4NH3 - chains A and B; structure by X-ray diffraction, 2.62 A resolution.

Chain A:
Name: Endoribonuclease Dicer
Source organism: Homo sapiens
Notes: EC 3.1.26.-; fragment: platform-PAZ-connector helix cassette
UniProt: Q9UPY3 (DICER_HUMAN); residues 755-1055 here correspond to UniProt positions 765-1065 (UniProt number = residue number + 10)
Sequence (302 residues; each row starts with the number of its first residue):
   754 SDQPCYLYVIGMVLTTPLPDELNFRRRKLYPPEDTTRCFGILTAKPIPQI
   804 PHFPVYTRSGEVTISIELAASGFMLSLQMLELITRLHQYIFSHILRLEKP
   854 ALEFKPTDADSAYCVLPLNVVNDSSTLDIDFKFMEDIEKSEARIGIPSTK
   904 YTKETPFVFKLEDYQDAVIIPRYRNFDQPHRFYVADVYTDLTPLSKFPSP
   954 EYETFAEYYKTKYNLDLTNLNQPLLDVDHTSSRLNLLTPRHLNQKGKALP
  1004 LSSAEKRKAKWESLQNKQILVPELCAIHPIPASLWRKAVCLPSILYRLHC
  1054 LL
Disordered / not traced: 754-755, 851-865, 875-878, 993-1003, 1054-1055
Differences from the reference sequence: expression tag (754); engineered mutation Ala822 (Lys832 in Q9UPY3), Ala823 (Lys833 in Q9UPY3)
UniProt features mapped onto this chain:
  - modified residue: Ser1006 (Phosphoserine)
What the authors report for this chain:
  - mutagenesis - K1009A/R1010A/K1011A/W1014A: unchanged catalytic activity

Chain B:
Molecule: 13-nt RNA strand
Sequence (13 nucleotides; each row starts with the number of its first residue):
     1 UGCGAAUUCGCUU

Chain A / chain B interface:
Pairs across the interface - 25 pairs, chain A then chain B:
  Tyr926(A) - U13(B)  hydrogen bond to the phosphate
  Arg927(A) - U12(B)  hydrogen bond to the phosphate
  Arg927(A) - U13(B)  salt bridge to the phosphate
  Phe950(A) - U13(B)  base contact
  Pro951(A) - U13(B)  base contact
  Ser952(A) - U13(B)  hydrogen bond to the base
  Phe958(A) - U13(B)  phosphate contact
  Tyr961(A) - U12(B)  sugar contact
  Tyr961(A) - U13(B)  hydrogen bond to the phosphate
  Tyr962(A) - U13(B)  hydrogen bond to the phosphate
  Lys965(A) - U12(B)  salt bridge to the phosphate
  Tyr966(A) - U12(B)  sugar contact
  Tyr966(A) - U13(B)  hydrogen bond to the phosphate
  Ser1005(A) - A5(B)  phosphate contact
  Ser1005(A) - A6(B)  phosphate contact
  Ser1006(A) - A6(B)  hydrogen bond to the phosphate
  Ser1006(A) - U7(B)  phosphate contact
  Trp1014(A) - C11(B)  base contact
  Trp1014(A) - U12(B)  base contact
  Leu1017(A) - U12(B)  base contact
  Gln1018(A) - U12(B)  base contact
  Gln1021(A) - U12(B)  hydrogen bond to the sugar
  Gln1021(A) - U13(B)  sugar contact
  Ile1022(A) - U13(B)  hydrogen bond to the sugar
  Leu1023(A) - U13(B)  sugar contact
Interface residues without a listed pair, chain A (20 interface residues in all): Lys1013, Lys1020

Summary:
20 residues of chain A face 6 of chain B across their interface, with 9 hydrogen bonds and 2 salt bridges.
Polar contacts include Ser952(A)-U13(B), Gln1021(A)-U12(B) and Ile1022(A)-U13(B). From the paper:
K1009A/R1010A/K1011A/W1014A of chain A leave catalytic activity unchanged.
Chain A is Endoribonuclease Dicer (Homo sapiens) and chain B is a 13-nt RNA strand; the structure, Structure
of human Dicer Platform-PAZ-Connector Helix cassette in complex with 13-mer siRNA having 5'-pU and UU-3' ...,
was determined by X-ray diffraction together with 4NGB, 4NGC, 4NGD, 4NGF, 4NH5, 4NH6 and 4NHA from the same
study.
